7SN7 - chains g and h of the 23 polymer chains in the assembly; structure by electron microscopy, 4.20 A resolution (low resolution: residue-level contacts below are approximate; hydrogen-bond / salt-bridge calls are withheld).

# Chain g (and h)
Protein: Flagellin
From: Escherichia coli O127:H6
Notes: chain h of this document is another copy of the same molecule, construct and numbering; everything in this record applies to it too
UniProt: A0A2D0NRN6 (A0A2D0NRN6_ECOLX); numbering as in UniProt (aligned over 3-548)
Chain sequence (546 residues; numbered 3 to 548; the number before each row is that of its first residue):
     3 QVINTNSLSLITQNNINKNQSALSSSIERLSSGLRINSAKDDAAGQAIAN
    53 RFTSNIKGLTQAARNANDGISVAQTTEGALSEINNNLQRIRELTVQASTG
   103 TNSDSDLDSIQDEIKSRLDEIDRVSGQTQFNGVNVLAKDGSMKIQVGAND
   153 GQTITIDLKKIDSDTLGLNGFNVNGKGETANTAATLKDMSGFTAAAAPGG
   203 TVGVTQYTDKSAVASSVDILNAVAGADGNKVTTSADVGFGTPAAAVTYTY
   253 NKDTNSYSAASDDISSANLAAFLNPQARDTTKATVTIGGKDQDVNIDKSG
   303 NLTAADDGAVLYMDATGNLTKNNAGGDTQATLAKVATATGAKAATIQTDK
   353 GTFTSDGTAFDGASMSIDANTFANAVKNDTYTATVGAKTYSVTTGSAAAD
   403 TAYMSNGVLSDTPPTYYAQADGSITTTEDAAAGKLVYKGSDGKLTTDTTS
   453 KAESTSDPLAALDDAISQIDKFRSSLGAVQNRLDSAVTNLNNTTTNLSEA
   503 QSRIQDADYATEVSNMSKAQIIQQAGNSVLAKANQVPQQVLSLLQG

# How chain g and chain h interact
Residue-residue contacts (70):
  Gln-3(g) / Asp-510(h)
  Gln-3(g) / Tyr-511(h)
  Val-4(g) / Asp-508(h)
  Val-4(g) / Ala-509(h)
  Ile-5(g) / Tyr-511(h)
  Thr-7(g) / Ser-504(h)
  Thr-7(g) / Asp-508(h)
  Asn-8(g) / Glu-501(h)
  Asn-8(g) / Ser-504(h)
  Leu-12(g) / Ser-500(h)
  Asn-16(g) / Asn-493(h)
  Asn-16(g) / Thr-497(h)
  Lys-20(g) / Thr-490(h)
  Ser-40(g) / Glu-79(h)
  Ala-41(g) / Glu-79(h)
  Ala-41(g) / Arg-475(h)
  Ala-41(g) / Gly-479(h)
  Lys-42(g) / Gln-482(h)
  Lys-42(g) / Asn-483(h)
  Lys-42(g) / Asp-486(h)
  Ala-45(g) / Ser-476(h)
  Gln-48(g) / Arg-475(h)
  Ala-49(g) / Asp-472(h)
  Asn-52(g) / Asn-86(h)
  Asn-52(g) / Gln-90(h)
  Asn-52(g) / Asp-472(h)
  Ser-56(g) / Gln-90(h)
  Ser-56(g) / Arg-93(h)
  Asn-57(g) / Arg-93(h)
  Lys-59(g) / Glu-94(h)
  Gly-60(g) / Val-97(h)
  Gln-63(g) / Gln-98(h)
  Asn-67(g) / Val-97(h)
  Asn-67(g) / Gln-98(h)
  Asn-67(g) / Thr-101(h)
  Phe-132(g) / Thr-103(h)
  Asn-133(g) / Thr-103(h)
  Asn-133(g) / Asp-108(h)
  Met-144(g) / Gly-102(h)
  Met-144(g) / Thr-103(h)
  Lys-145(g) / Gly-102(h)
  Ile-146(g) / Thr-101(h)
  Ile-146(g) / Thr-103(h)
  Gln-147(g) / Ser-100(h)
  Gln-147(g) / Thr-101(h)
  Ala-150(g) / Arg-93(h)
  Ala-150(g) / Leu-461(h)
  Asn-151(g) / Leu-461(h)
  Asn-151(g) / Asp-465(h)
  Asp-152(g) / Ser-458(h)
  Asp-152(g) / Asp-459(h)
  Asp-152(g) / Pro-460(h)
  Asp-152(g) / Leu-461(h)
  Leu-188(g) / Ala-422(h)
  Ala-197(g) / Val-204(h)
  Ala-199(g) / Val-204(h)
  Val-204(g) / Ala-197(h)
  Val-204(g) / Ala-199(h)
  Val-204(g) / Val-204(h)
  Val-204(g) / Val-206(h)
  Val-204(g) / Thr-207(h)
  Gly-205(g) / Thr-207(h)
  Val-206(g) / Val-204(h)
  Thr-207(g) / Val-204(h)
  Thr-207(g) / Gly-205(h)
  Tyr-209(g) / Ala-422(h)
  Ala-422(g) / Leu-188(h)
  Ala-422(g) / Tyr-209(h)
  Val-542(g) / Tyr-511(h)
  Leu-545(g) / Val-515(h)
Other interface residues (no listed pair), chain g (46 interface residues in all): Thr-55, Asp-70, Gly-149, Thr-203, Leu-546
Other interface residues (no listed pair), chain h (50 interface residues in all): Leu-32, Ser-105, Thr-203, Ile-468, Asn-494, Arg-505

# Overview
The interface between chain g and chain h involves 46 residues on one side and 50 on the other.
Both chains are Flagellin (Escherichia coli O127:H6). Entry 7SN7 (Cryo-EM structure of the enteropathogenic E.
coli O127:H6 flagellar filament) was determined by electron microscopy, deposited together with 7SN4, 7SN9,
7SQD and 7SQJ.
